5N4Q - chain A; structure by X-ray diffraction, 1.72 A resolution.

== Chain A ==
Molecule: Myelin P2 protein
Organism: Homo sapiens
UniProt: P02689 (MYP2_HUMAN); residue numbers follow UniProt; this construct covers 1-132
Sequence (133 residues; row label = number of the first residue in the row; numbering starts at 0):
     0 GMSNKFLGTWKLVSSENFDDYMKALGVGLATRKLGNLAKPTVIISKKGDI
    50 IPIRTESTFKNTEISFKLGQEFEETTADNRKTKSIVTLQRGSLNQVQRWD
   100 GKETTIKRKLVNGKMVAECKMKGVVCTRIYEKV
Differences from the reference sequence: expression tag (0); engineered mutation P51 (Thr in P02689)
Small-molecule neighbours:
  - D-malate (MLT): K10, A37, K38, P39, S56, T57
  - palmitic acid / vaccenic acid: F17, Y20, M21, L24, V26, T30, G34, A37, P39, V41, T54, S56, F58, K59, A76, D77, R79, I105, R107, A116, C118, R127, Y129
What the authors report for this chain:
  - mutagenesis - I42N (+48 degC), T51P (+41 degC): decreased stability
  - mutagenesis - I42N, T51P: decreased expression
  - conformationally variable residues: I50, P51
  - conformationally variable residues (domain motion): G68 (from molecular simulation)
  - mutagenesis - T51P: increased binding to DAUDA
  - mutagenesis - T51P: decreased binding to lipid membranes
  - disease-associated variants - T51P: decreased stability

== In short ==
Ligands of chain A: palmitic acid / vaccenic acid and D-malate. From the paper: I42N and T51P reduce
stability; conformational variability at I50, P51 and G68.
Chain A is Myelin P2 protein (Homo sapiens); the structure, Human myelin protein P2, mutant T51P, was
determined by X-ray diffraction (same publication as 5N4M and 5N4P).
